7JVK - chains A and C of the 4 polymer chains in the assembly; structure by X-ray diffraction, 2.20 A resolution.

Chain A (and C):
Molecule: L-ornithine N(5)-monooxygenase
From: Neosartorya fumigata
Notes: EC 1.14.13.196; chain C of this document is another copy of the same molecule, construct and numbering; everything in this record applies to it too
UniProtKB: E9QYP0 (SIDA_ASPFU); residues 1-501 here = UniProt positions 1-501
Amino-acid sequence (501 residues; row label = number of the first residue in the row):
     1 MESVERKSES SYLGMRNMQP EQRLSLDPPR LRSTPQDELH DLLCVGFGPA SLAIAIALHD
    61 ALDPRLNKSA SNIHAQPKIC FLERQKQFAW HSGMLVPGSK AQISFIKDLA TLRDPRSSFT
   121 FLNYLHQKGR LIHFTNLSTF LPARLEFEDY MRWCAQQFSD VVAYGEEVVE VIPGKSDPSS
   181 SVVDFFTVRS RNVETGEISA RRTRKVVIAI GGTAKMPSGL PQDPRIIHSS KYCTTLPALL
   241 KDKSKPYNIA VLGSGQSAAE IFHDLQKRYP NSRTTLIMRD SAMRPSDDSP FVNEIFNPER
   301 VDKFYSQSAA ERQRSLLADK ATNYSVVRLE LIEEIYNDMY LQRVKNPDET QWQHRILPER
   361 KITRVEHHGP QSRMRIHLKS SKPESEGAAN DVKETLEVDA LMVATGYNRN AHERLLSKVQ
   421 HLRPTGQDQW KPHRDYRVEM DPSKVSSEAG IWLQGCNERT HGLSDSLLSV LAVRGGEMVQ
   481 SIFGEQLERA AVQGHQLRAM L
Unresolved in the structure: 1-29, 386-390, 490-501 (chain C: 1-29, 177-180, 384-393, 490-501)
Differences from the reference sequence: engineered mutation Ala-101 (Met in E9QYP0)
Metal / ion sites: Ca2+: Ser-138 (shared with 1 residue of chain B)
Small-molecule neighbours: FAD (flavin-adenine dinucleotide): Val-45, Gly-46, Phe-47, Gly-48, Pro-49, Ala-50, Leu-82, Glu-83, Arg-84, Gln-85, Ala-89, Trp-90, His-91, Met-94, Arg-144, Glu-166, Glu-167, Val-168, Ala-209, Ile-210, Gly-211, Gly-212, Ser-257, Tyr-324, Gly-406, Tyr-407, Arg-409, Leu-415, Gly-455, Ser-466, Leu-467, Leu-468
Swiss-Prot annotation at these positions:
  - binding site (FAD): Glu-83 to His-91, Gln-102, Val-168, Ser-466 to Leu-468
  - binding site (substrate): Lys-107, Asn-293 to Phe-296, Asn-323, Ser-469
  - binding site (NADP(+)): Ser-254 to Ser-257, Arg-279, Asn-323 to Ser-325
From the paper describing this entry:
  - mutagenesis - M101A: unchanged binding to L-Orn
  - mutagenesis - M101A: unchanged binding to NADPH
  - mutagenesis - M101A: unchanged catalytic activity on NADPH
  - mutagenesis - M101A (2-fold): decreased catalytic activity on hydrogen peroxide
  - mutagenesis - M101A: decreased catalytic activity on L-Orn
  - binding site for flavin-adenine dinucleotide: Tyr-324

Interface between chain A and chain C:
Pairs across the interface (31; chain A residue first):
  Leu-125(A) with Tyr-340(C)
  Arg-130(A) with Tyr-340(C), hydrogen bond; Arg-343(C); Val-344(C)
  His-133(A) with Tyr-336(C); Tyr-340(C); Arg-343(C), hydrogen bond
  Phe-134(A) with Tyr-340(C)
  Asn-136(A) with Tyr-336(C)
  Leu-137(A) with Tyr-336(C), hydrophobic; Asn-337(C); Tyr-340(C), hydrophobic
  Ala-143(A) with Leu-341(C), hydrophobic
  Glu-146(A) with Tyr-340(C), hydrogen bond; Val-344(C)
  Tyr-336(A) with His-133(C); Asn-136(C); Leu-137(C), hydrophobic
  Asn-337(A) with Leu-137(C)
  Tyr-340(A) with Leu-125(C); Arg-130(C), hydrogen bond; His-133(C); Phe-134(C); Leu-137(C), hydrophobic; Glu-146(C), hydrogen bond
  Leu-341(A) with Ala-143(C), hydrophobic
  Arg-343(A) with Arg-130(C); His-133(C), hydrogen bond
  Val-344(A) with Arg-130(C); Glu-146(C)
  Lys-345(A) with Leu-145(C)
Interface residues without a listed pair, chain A (17 interface residues in all): Leu-145, Lys-243
Interface residues without a listed pair, chain C (18 interface residues in all): Lys-100, Pro-270, Lys-345

Summary:
17 residues of chain A and 18 residues of chain C are in contact; the contacts include 6 hydrogen bonds. Polar
contacts include Arg-130(A)/Tyr-340(C), His-133(A)/Arg-343(C) and Glu-146(A)/Tyr-340(C). Bound to chain A:
flavin-adenine dinucleotide. From the paper: a binding site for flavin-adenine dinucleotide at Tyr-324(A);
M101A of chain A reduces catalytic activity on hydrogen peroxide.
Both chains are L-ornithine N(5)-monooxygenase (Neosartorya fumigata). Entry 7JVK (Structure of the M101A
variant of the SidA ornithine hydroxylase with the FAD in the "out" ...) was determined by X-ray diffraction
together with 7JVL from the same study.
